2WD7 - chains A and C of the 4 polymer chains in the assembly; structure by X-ray diffraction, 1.90 A resolution.

[Chain A]
Name: Pteridine reductase
Organism: Trypanosoma brucei brucei
Notes: EC 1.5.1.33
UniProtKB: O76290 (O76290_TRYBB); numbering as in UniProt (aligned over 1-268)
Amino-acid sequence (268 residues; each row starts with the number of its first residue):
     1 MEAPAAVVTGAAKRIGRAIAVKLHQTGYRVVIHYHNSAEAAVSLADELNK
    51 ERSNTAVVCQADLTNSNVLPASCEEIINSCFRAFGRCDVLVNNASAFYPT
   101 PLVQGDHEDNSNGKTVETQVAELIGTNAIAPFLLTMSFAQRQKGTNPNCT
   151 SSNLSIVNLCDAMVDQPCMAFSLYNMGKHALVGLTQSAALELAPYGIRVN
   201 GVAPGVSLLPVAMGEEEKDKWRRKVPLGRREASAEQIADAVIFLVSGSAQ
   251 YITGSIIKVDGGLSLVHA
Unresolved in the structure: 1, 104-112, 143-151
Ligand contacts:
  - NADP (NAP; NADP nicotinamide-adenine-dinucleotide phosphate): G10, K13, R14, I15, G16, H33, Y34, H35, N36, S37, A61, D62, L63, T64, N93, A94, S95, A96, T126, L159, C160, D161, Y174, K178, P204, G205, V206, S207, L208
  - 6-chloro-1H-benzimidazol-2-amine (VGD): R14, S95, F97, D161, Y174, G205, L208, L209, P210
From the paper describing this entry:
  - binding site for 6-chloro-1H-benzimidazol-2-amine: L209, P210

[Chain C]
Name: Pteridine reductase
Organism: Trypanosoma brucei brucei
Notes: EC 1.5.1.33
UniProtKB: O76290 (O76290_TRYBB); residue numbers follow UniProt; this construct covers 1-268
Amino-acid sequence (268 residues; row label = number of the first residue in the row):
     1 MEAPAAVVTGAAKRIGRAIAVKLHQTGYRVVIHYHNSAEAAVSLADELNK
    51 ERSNTAVVCQADLTNSNVLPASCEEIINSCFRAFGRCDVLVNNASAFYPT
   101 PLVQGDHEDNSNGKTVETQVAELIGTNAIAPFLLTMSFAQRQKGTNPNCT
   151 SSNLSIVNLCDAMVDQPCMAFSLYNMGKHALVGLTQSAALELAPYGIRVN
   201 GVAPGVSLLPVAMGEEEKDKWRRKVPLGRREASAEQIADAVIFLVSGSAQ
   251 YITGSIIKVDGGLSLVHA
Unresolved in the structure: 1, 104-112, 143-151
Modified / non-standard residues: C59 (s-oxy cysteine; CSX)
Ligand contacts:
  - NADP (NAP; NADP nicotinamide-adenine-dinucleotide phosphate): G10, R14, I15, G16, H33, Y34, H35, N36, S37, A61, D62, L63, T64, N93, A94, S95, A96, T126, N127, L159, C160, D161, Y174, K178, P204, G205, V206, S207, L208
  - 6-chloro-1H-benzimidazol-2-amine (VGD): R14, S95, A96, F97, D161, Y174, G205, L208, L209, P210

[How chain A and chain C interact]
Residue-residue contacts (73):
  N67(A) - E117(C)
  P70(A) - V116(C)  hydrophobic
  P70(A) - E117(C)
  P101(A) - M136(C)
  P101(A) - E191(C)
  L102(A) - F132(C)  hydrophobic
  L102(A) - M136(C)
  L102(A) - A188(C)  hydrophobic
  L102(A) - E191(C)  hydrogen bond (backbone-side chain)
  V103(A) - A139(C)  hydrophobic
  V103(A) - Q140(C)
  V103(A) - L192(C)  hydrophobic
  V116(A) - P70(C)  hydrophobic
  V116(A) - F132(C)  hydrophobic
  V116(A) - L133(C)  hydrophobic
  E117(A) - N67(C)
  E117(A) - P70(C)
  V120(A) - I129(C)  hydrophobic
  A128(A) - M176(C)
  I129(A) - V120(C)  hydrophobic
  I129(A) - I124(C)  hydrophobic
  F132(A) - L102(C)  hydrophobic
  F132(A) - V116(C)  hydrophobic
  F132(A) - S172(C)
  F132(A) - L173(C)  hydrophobic
  F132(A) - M176(C)  hydrophobic
  L133(A) - V116(C)  hydrophobic
  M136(A) - P101(C)
  M136(A) - L102(C)
  A139(A) - V103(C)  hydrophobic
  Q140(A) - L102(C)  hydrogen bond (side chain-backbone)
  Q140(A) - V103(C)
  V164(A) - Q186(C)  hydrogen bond (backbone-side chain)
  D165(A) - Q186(C)  hydrogen bond
  P167(A) - S187(C)
  P167(A) - L190(C)
  M169(A) - L190(C)
  M169(A) - E191(C)
  A170(A) - E191(C)
  S172(A) - F132(C)
  S172(A) - S187(C)
  S172(A) - E191(C)
  L173(A) - F132(C)  hydrophobic
  N175(A) - G183(C)
  N175(A) - S187(C)  hydrogen bond
  M176(A) - A128(C)
  M176(A) - F132(C)  hydrophobic
  M176(A) - A180(C)
  M176(A) - L184(C)
  H179(A) - H179(C)
  H179(A) - V182(C)
  H179(A) - G183(C)
  H179(A) - Q186(C)  hydrogen bond
  A180(A) - M176(C)
  V182(A) - H179(C)
  G183(A) - N175(C)
  G183(A) - H179(C)
  L184(A) - M176(C)
  Q186(A) - V164(C)
  Q186(A) - D165(C)  hydrogen bond
  Q186(A) - H179(C)  hydrogen bond
  S187(A) - P167(C)
  S187(A) - S172(C)
  S187(A) - N175(C)  hydrogen bond
  A188(A) - L102(C)  hydrophobic
  L190(A) - P167(C)
  L190(A) - M169(C)  hydrophobic
  E191(A) - P101(C)
  E191(A) - L102(C)  hydrogen bond (side chain-backbone)
  E191(A) - M169(C)
  E191(A) - A170(C)
  E191(A) - S172(C)
  L192(A) - V103(C)  hydrophobic
Other interface residues (no listed pair), chain A (40 interface residues in all): N65, I124, T135, C168, Y195
Other interface residues (no listed pair), chain C (42 interface residues in all): N65, S66, T135, C168, F171, Y195

[Summary]
40 residues of chain A face 42 of chain C across their interface; the contacts include 10 hydrogen bonds.
Polar pairs include L102(A)-E191(C), Q140(A)-L102(C) and V164(A)-Q186(C). Ligands of chain A: NADP and
6-chloro-1H-benzimidazol-2-amine. Ligands of chain C: NADP and 6-chloro-1H-benzimidazol-2-amine. The paper
reports a binding site for 6-chloro-1H-benzimidazol-2-amine at L209(A) and P210(A).
Here chain A is Pteridine reductase and chain C is Pteridine reductase, both from Trypanosoma brucei brucei.
Entry 2WD7 (Pteridine reductase 1 (PTR1) from trypanosoma brucei in complex with NADP and ddd00066750) was
determined by X-ray diffraction together with 3GN1, 3GN2 and 2WD8 from the same study.
